PDB entry 6Q53 | X-ray diffraction, 3.70 A resolution | chains A and D of the 4 polymer chains in the assembly

# Chain A (and D)
Name: light-harvesting protein subunit alpha
From: Ectothiorhodospira haloalkaliphila
Notes: chain D of this document is another copy of the same molecule, construct and numbering; everything in this record applies to it too
Chain sequence (61 residues; numbered 1 to 61; the number before each row is that of its first residue):
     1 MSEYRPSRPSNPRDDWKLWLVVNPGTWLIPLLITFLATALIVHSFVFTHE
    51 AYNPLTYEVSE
Unresolved in the structure: 1-3, 58-61 (chain D: 58-61)
Bound ions: bacteriochlorophyll a Mg near Asp15 (its only coordinating residue here)
Residues lining bound ligands:
  - bacteriochlorophyll a (BCL), molecule 1: Asn11, Pro12, Asp15, Leu18, Trp19
  - bacteriochlorophyll a (BCL), molecule 2: Leu18, Trp19, Leu31, Thr34, Phe35, Thr38, Ala39, Val42, His43, Tyr52
  - bacteriochlorophyll a (BCL), molecule 3: Leu32, Phe35, Leu36, Ala39, His43, Val46, Phe47, Tyr52, Pro54
  - lycopene (LYC), molecule 1: Lys17, Leu18, Val21
  - lycopene (LYC), molecule 2: Leu28, Leu32, Phe35, Thr38, Ile41, Val42, Phe45

# How chain A and chain D interact
Contacting residue pairs (19):
  Leu18(A) - Leu28(D)  hydrophobic
  Val21(A) - Pro24(D)
  Val21(A) - Gly25(D)
  Val22(A) - Leu28(D)  hydrophobic
  Val22(A) - Ile29(D)  hydrophobic
  Trp27(A) - Gly25(D)  hydrogen bond (side chain-backbone)
  Trp27(A) - Thr26(D)
  Trp27(A) - Ile29(D)  hydrophobic
  Trp27(A) - Pro30(D)
  Thr34(A) - Ile33(D)
  Thr38(A) - Leu36(D)
  Ile41(A) - Leu40(D)  hydrophobic
  Phe45(A) - Ser44(D)
  Phe45(A) - Thr48(D)
  His49(A) - Leu55(D)
  His49(A) - Thr56(D)
  His49(A) - Tyr57(D)  hydrogen bond (side chain-backbone)
  Tyr52(A) - Leu55(D)  hydrophobic
  Tyr52(A) - Tyr57(D)  hydrogen bond (side chain-backbone)
Also at the interface, not in a pair above, chain A (13 interface residues in all): Pro30, Leu31, Val46
Also at the interface, not in a pair above, chain D (16 interface residues in all): Phe47, Glu50

# Summary
13 residues of chain A and 16 residues of chain D are in contact, with 3 hydrogen bonds. Polar pairs include
Trp27(A)-Gly25(D), His49(A)-Tyr57(D) and Tyr52(A)-Tyr57(D). Ligands of chain A: 3 copies of
bacteriochlorophyll a and lycopene.
Chain A and chain D are both light-harvesting protein subunit alpha (Ectothiorhodospira haloalkaliphila); the
structure, CRYSTAL STRUCTURE OF THE LIGHT-HARVESTING COMPLEX II (B800-850) FROM Ectothiorhodospira
haloalkaliphila, was determined by X-ray diffraction.
